PDB entry 5FHI | X-ray diffraction, 2.41 A resolution | chain A

[Chain A]
Name: Glutathione S-transferase, putative
From: Neosartorya fumigata (strain ATCC MYA-4609 / Af293 / CBS 101355 / FGSC A1100)
Reference sequence: Q4WB03 (Q4WB03_ASPFU); residues 1-237 here = UniProt positions 1-237
Sequence (244 residues; each row starts with the number of its first residue):
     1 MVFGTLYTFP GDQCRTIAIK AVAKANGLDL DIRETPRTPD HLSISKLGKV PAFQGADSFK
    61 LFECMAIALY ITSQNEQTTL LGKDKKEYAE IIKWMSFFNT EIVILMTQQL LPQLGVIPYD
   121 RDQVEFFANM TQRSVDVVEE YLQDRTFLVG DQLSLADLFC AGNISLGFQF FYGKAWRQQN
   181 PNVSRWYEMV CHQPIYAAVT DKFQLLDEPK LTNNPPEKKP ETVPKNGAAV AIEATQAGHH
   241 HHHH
Not modelled in the structure: 216-244
Sequence notes: expression tag (238-244)
UniProt features mapped onto this chain:
  - binding site (glutathione): Arg-37, Lys-49, Val-50, Glu-63, Cys-64, Asn-99
  - binding site (substrate): Lys-49, Gln-108
Small-molecule neighbours: glutathione (GSH): Phe-9, Gln-13, Cys-14, Arg-15, Arg-37, Leu-47, Gly-48, Lys-49, Val-50, Pro-51, Glu-63, Cys-64, Ser-96, Asn-99, Thr-100, Glu-101, Arg-133
Reported in the primary citation:
  - catalytic residues: Gln-13, Cys-14, Arg-15 (proposed by the authors, not directly observed)

[In short]
Bound to chain A: glutathione. UniProt lists 6 glutathione-binding residues and substrate-binding residues
Lys-49 and Gln-108. From the paper: catalytic residues Gln-13, Cys-14 and Arg-15.
Chain A is Glutathione S-transferase, putative (Neosartorya fumigata (strain ATCC MYA-4609 / Af293 / CBS
101355 / FGSC A1100)); the structure, Crystallographic structure of PsoE without Co, was determined by X-ray
diffraction.
